5L52 - chains H and Z of the 28 polymer chains in the assembly; structure by X-ray diffraction, 2.70 A resolution.

== Chain H ==
Name: Proteasome subunit beta type-2
From: Saccharomyces cerevisiae S288c
Notes: EC 3.4.25.1
Reference sequence: P25043 (PSB2_YEAST); residues 1-232 here correspond to UniProt positions 30-261 (UniProt number = residue number + 29)
Sequence (232 residues; row label = number of the first residue in the row):
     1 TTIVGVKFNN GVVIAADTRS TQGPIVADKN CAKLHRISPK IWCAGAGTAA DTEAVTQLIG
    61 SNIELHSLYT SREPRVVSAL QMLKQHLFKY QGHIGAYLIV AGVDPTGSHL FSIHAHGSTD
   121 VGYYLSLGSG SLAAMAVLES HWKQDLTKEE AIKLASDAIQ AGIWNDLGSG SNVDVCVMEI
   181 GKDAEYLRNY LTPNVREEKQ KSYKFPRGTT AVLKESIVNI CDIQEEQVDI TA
Disordered / not traced: 223-232
Curated features (UniProtKB/Swiss-Prot):
  - active site: Thr1 (Nucleophile)
Small-molecule neighbours: 6N5 (N-[(2S)-1-[[(2S)-3-(4-methoxyphenyl)-1-[[(2S,3S,4R)-4-methyl-3,5-bis(oxidanyl)-1-phenyl-pentan-2-yl]amino]-1-oxidanylidene-propan-2-yl]amino]-1-oxidanylidene-propan-2-yl]-1-methyl-5H-indene-2-carboxamide): His114, His116, Ser118

== Chain Z ==
Name: Proteasome subunit beta type-6
From: Saccharomyces cerevisiae S288c
Notes: EC 3.4.25.1
Reference sequence: P23724 (PSB6_YEAST); residues 1-222 here correspond to UniProt positions 20-241 (UniProt number = residue number + 19)
Sequence (222 residues; each row starts with the number of its first residue):
     1 QFNPYGDNGG TILGIAGEDF AVLAGDTRNI TDYSINSRYE PKVFDCGDNI VMSANGFAAD
    61 GDALVKRFKN SVKWYHFDHN DKKLSINSAA RNIQHLLYGK RFFPYYVHTI IAGLDEDGKG
   121 AVYSFDPVGS YEREQCRAGG AAASLIMPFL DNQVNFKNQY EPGTNGKVKK PLKYLSVEEV
   181 IKLVRDSFTS ATERHIQVGD GLEILIVTKD GVRKEFYELK RD
Bound ions: Mg2+: Thr192, Val198
Small-molecule neighbours: 6N5 (N-[(2S)-1-[[(2S)-3-(4-methoxyphenyl)-1-[[(2S,3S,4R)-4-methyl-3,5-bis(oxidanyl)-1-phenyl-pentan-2-yl]amino]-1-oxidanylidene-propan-2-yl]amino]-1-oxidanylidene-propan-2-yl]-1-methyl-5H-indene-2-carboxamide): Pro104, Tyr106, Asp126, Pro127, Val128, Ser130

== Interface between chain H and chain Z ==
Pairs across the interface - 54 pairs, chain H then chain Z:
  Arg19(H) - Ile196(Z)
  Arg19(H) - Asp222(Z)  salt bridge
  Gly23(H) - Tyr33(Z)
  Pro24(H) - Arg194(Z)
  Pro24(H) - His195(Z)
  Pro24(H) - Ile196(Z)  hydrogen bond (backbone-backbone)
  Ile25(H) - Arg194(Z)
  Ile25(H) - His195(Z)
  Val26(H) - Glu193(Z)
  Val26(H) - Arg194(Z)  hydrogen bond (backbone-backbone)
  Val26(H) - Ile196(Z)  hydrophobic
  Ala27(H) - Arg194(Z)  hydrogen bond (backbone-side chain)
  Lys29(H) - Glu193(Z)  salt bridge
  Lys29(H) - Arg194(Z)
  Ile163(H) - Asp222(Z)
  Trp164(H) - Ile35(Z)
  Trp164(H) - Arg38(Z)  hydrogen bond (backbone-side chain)
  Trp164(H) - Arg221(Z)
  Asn165(H) - Tyr33(Z)
  Asn165(H) - Arg38(Z)
  Asp166(H) - Tyr33(Z)
  Asp166(H) - Asp222(Z)
  Leu167(H) - Ile30(Z)  hydrophobic
  Leu167(H) - Asp32(Z)
  Leu167(H) - Tyr33(Z)  hydrogen bond (backbone-backbone)
  Leu167(H) - Ile35(Z)  hydrophobic
  Leu167(H) - Ile196(Z)
  Gly168(H) - Tyr33(Z)
  Ser169(H) - Asp222(Z)
  Ser171(H) - Asp222(Z)  hydrogen bond (backbone-side chain)
  Asn194(H) - Lys220(Z)  hydrogen bond (backbone-side chain)
  Asn194(H) - Asp222(Z)
  Arg196(H) - Thr189(Z)  hydrogen bond
  Arg196(H) - Ser190(Z)  hydrogen bond
  Arg196(H) - Glu193(Z)
  Glu197(H) - Arg185(Z)  salt bridge
  Lys199(H) - Asp186(Z)
  Gln200(H) - Arg185(Z)  hydrogen bond
  Gln200(H) - Asp186(Z)  hydrogen bond (backbone-side chain)
  Lys201(H) - Glu179(Z)
  Lys201(H) - Asp186(Z)  hydrogen bond (backbone-side chain)
  Tyr203(H) - Phe149(Z)  hydrophobic
  Tyr203(H) - Gln153(Z)
  Tyr203(H) - Leu183(Z)
  Tyr203(H) - Asp186(Z)  hydrogen bond
  Phe205(H) - Asn152(Z)
  Phe205(H) - Gln153(Z)
  Phe205(H) - Gln159(Z)
  Arg207(H) - Pro162(Z)
  Thr209(H) - Asn158(Z)
  Thr209(H) - Gln159(Z)
  Thr209(H) - Tyr160(Z)  hydrogen bond (backbone-backbone)
  Ala211(H) - Tyr160(Z)  hydrophobic
  Ala211(H) - Gly166(Z)
Other interface residues (no listed pair), chain H (33 interface residues in all): Thr21, Asp28, Ser129, Gly170, Val195, Pro206, Gly208
Other interface residues (no listed pair), chain Z (31 interface residues in all): Arg28, Ser34, Leu145, Lys182, Glu218

== In short ==
33 residues of chain H and 31 residues of chain Z are in contact, with 14 hydrogen bonds and 3 salt bridges.
Polar pairs include Arg19(H)-Asp222(Z), Lys29(H)-Glu193(Z) and Glu197(H)-Arg185(Z). Bound to chain H: compound
6N5. Bound to chain Z: compound 6N5.
Here chain H is Proteasome subunit beta type-2 and chain Z is Proteasome subunit beta type-6, both from
Saccharomyces cerevisiae S288c. Entry 5L52 (Yeast 20S proteasome in complex with epoxyketone inhibitor 14) was
determined by X-ray diffraction together with 5L54, 5L55, 5L5A, 5L5B, 5L5D, 5L5E and 30 further entries from
the same study.
